5E7F - chains H and I of the 6 polymer chains in the assembly; structure by X-ray diffraction, 2.70 A resolution.

== Chain H (and I) ==
Protein: Major structural protein 1
From: Lactococcus phage Tuc2009
Notes: fragment: head domain; chain I of this document is another copy of the same molecule, construct and numbering; everything in this record applies to it too
UniProt: Q38610 (Q38610_BPTU2); residues 1-173 here = UniProt positions 1-173
Sequence (174 residues; row label = number of the first residue in the row):
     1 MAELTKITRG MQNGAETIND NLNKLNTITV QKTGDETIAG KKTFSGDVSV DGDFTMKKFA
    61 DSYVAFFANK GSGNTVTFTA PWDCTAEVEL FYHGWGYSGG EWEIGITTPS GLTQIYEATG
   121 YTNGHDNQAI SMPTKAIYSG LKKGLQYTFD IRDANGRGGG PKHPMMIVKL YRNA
Not modelled in the structure: 1-46
Sequence notes: expression tag (174)

== How chain H and chain I interact ==
Pairs across the interface - 42 pairs, chain H then chain I:
  D61(H) - A174(I)
  Y63(H) - Y63(I)  hydrogen bond (backbone-side chain)
  Y63(H) - A174(I)
  V64(H) - Y63(I)  hydrogen bond (backbone-side chain)
  V64(H) - Y171(I)  hydrophobic
  F66(H) - T85(I)
  F66(H) - E87(I)
  F66(H) - Y116(I)
  F66(H) - I137(I)  hydrophobic
  F66(H) - Y171(I)  hydrophobic
  F67(H) - Y116(I)
  A68(H) - Y116(I)  hydrophobic
  E89(H) - E89(I)
  E89(H) - K135(I)  salt bridge
  F91(H) - A118(I)  hydrophobic
  F91(H) - K135(I)
  H93(H) - T119(I)  hydrogen bond (side chain-backbone)
  H93(H) - G120(I)
  H93(H) - Y121(I)  hydrogen bond (side chain-backbone)
  Q128(H) - N123(I)
  Q128(H) - G124(I)
  A129(H) - Y121(I)
  A129(H) - N123(I)
  I130(H) - T122(I)
  I130(H) - N123(I)
  I130(H) - H125(I)
  I130(H) - I130(I)  hydrophobic
  S131(H) - S131(I)
  S131(H) - P133(I)
  K162(H) - E101(I)  salt bridge
  K162(H) - Y121(I)
  H163(H) - E103(I)  salt bridge
  H163(H) - T119(I)
  H163(H) - Y121(I)
  M165(H) - E117(I)
  M165(H) - A118(I)  hydrophobic
  I167(H) - A118(I)  hydrophobic
  I167(H) - K135(I)
  I167(H) - I137(I)  hydrophobic
  K169(H) - E87(I)  salt bridge
  K169(H) - K169(I)
  Y171(H) - Y171(I)
Also at the interface, not in a pair above, chain H (21 interface residues in all): S62, N127
Also at the interface, not in a pair above, chain I (26 interface residues in all): M132, N155

== In short ==
21 residues of chain H and 26 residues of chain I are in contact, with 4 hydrogen bonds and 4 salt bridges.
Polar contacts include E89(H)-K135(I), K162(H)-E101(I) and H163(H)-E103(I).
Both chains are Major structural protein 1 (Lactococcus phage Tuc2009). Entry 5E7F (Complex between
lactococcal phage Tuc2009 RBP head domain and a nanobody (L06)) was determined by X-ray diffraction, deposited
together with 5E7B and 5E7T.
